PDB entry 1K4D | X-ray diffraction, 2.30 A resolution | chains A and B of the 3 polymer chains in the assembly

== Chain A ==
Name: antibody Fab fragment heavy chain
Source organism: Mus musculus
Notes: antibody fragment or engineered binder
Amino-acid sequence (219 residues; each row starts with the number of its first residue):
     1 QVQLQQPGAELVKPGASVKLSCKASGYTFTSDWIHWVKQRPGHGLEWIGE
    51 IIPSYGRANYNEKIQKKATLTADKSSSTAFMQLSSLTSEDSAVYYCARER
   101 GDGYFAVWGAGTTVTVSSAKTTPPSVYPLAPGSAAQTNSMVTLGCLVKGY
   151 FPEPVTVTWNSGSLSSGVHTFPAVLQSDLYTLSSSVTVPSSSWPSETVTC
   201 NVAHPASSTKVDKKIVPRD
Disulfide bonds: Cys22-Cys96, Cys145-Cys200

== Chain B ==
Name: antibody Fab fragment light chain
Source organism: Mus musculus
Notes: antibody fragment or engineered binder
Amino-acid sequence (212 residues; each row starts with the number of its first residue):
     1 DILLTQSPAILSVSPGERVSFSCRASQSIGTDIHWYQQRTNGSPRLLIKY
    51 ASESISGIPSRFSGSGSGTDFTLSINSVESEDIANYYCQQSNRWPFTFGS
   101 GTKLEIKRADAAPTVSIFPPSSEQLTSGGASVVCFLNNFYPKDINVKWKI
   151 DGSERQNGVLNSWTDQDSKDSTYSMSSTLTLTKDEYERHNSYTCEATHKT
   201 STSPIVKSFNRN
Disulfide bonds: Cys23-Cys88, Cys134-Cys194

== How chain A and chain B interact ==
Residue-residue contacts (67; chain A residue first):
  His35(A) with Phe96(B)
  Gln39(A) with Gln38(B), hydrogen bond; Tyr87(B), hydrogen bond
  His43(A) with Tyr87(B)
  Gly44(A) with Tyr87(B)
  Leu45(A) with Phe98(B)
  Trp47(A) with Trp94(B), hydrophobic; Pro95(B), hydrophobic
  Glu50(A) with Trp94(B), hydrogen bond
  Asn59(A) with Trp94(B)
  Tyr60(A) with Trp94(B)
  Tyr95(A) with Gln38(B), hydrogen bond; Gly42(B), hydrogen bond (side chain-backbone); Ser43(B); Pro44(B)
  Glu99(A) with Phe96(B)
  Asp102(A) with Tyr50(B), hydrogen bond (backbone-side chain)
  Gly103(A) with His34(B); Gln89(B), hydrogen bond (backbone-side chain); Ser91(B); Phe96(B)
  Tyr104(A) with His34(B); Tyr36(B); Leu46(B), hydrophobic; Lys49(B), hydrogen bond; Tyr50(B), hydrophobic
  Phe105(A) with Tyr36(B), hydrogen bond (backbone-side chain); Phe98(B), hydrophobic
  Trp108(A) with Tyr36(B); Pro44(B); Phe98(B), hydrophobic
  Gly109(A) with Ser43(B)
  Tyr127(A) with Ser121(B); Glu123(B); Gln124(B); Ser127(B)
  Pro128(A) with Ser121(B); Glu123(B)
  Leu129(A) with Phe118(B)
  Ala130(A) with Phe118(B)
  Thr142(A) with Ser116(B); Phe118(B)
  Leu146(A) with Ser131(B)
  Lys148(A) with Gln124(B)
  Ser165(A) with Lys169(B), hydrogen bond (backbone-side chain)
  Ser166(A) with Lys169(B)
  Gly167(A) with Lys169(B)
  His169(A) with Asn137(B); Asn138(B), hydrogen bond; Ser174(B), hydrogen bond
  Phe171(A) with Phe135(B), hydrophobic; Asn137(B); Ser162(B); Thr164(B); Ser174(B); Met175(B); Ser176(B)
  Pro172(A) with Ser162(B), hydrogen bond (backbone-side chain); Trp163(B)
  Val174(A) with Leu160(B), hydrophobic; Asn161(B)
  Gln176(A) with Leu160(B)
  Ser183(A) with Phe135(B)
  Ser184(A) with Phe135(B)
  Ser185(A) with Phe135(B); Asn137(B), hydrogen bond
  Arg218(A) with Pro120(B), hydrogen bond (side chain-backbone)
Interface residues without a listed pair, chain A (45 interface residues in all): Val37, Ala106, Ala110, Pro131, Gly132, Leu143, Gly144, Val168, Thr170
Interface residues without a listed pair, chain B (40 interface residues in all): Pro119, Val133, Asp167, Thr180

== In short ==
Chain A and chain B form an interface of 45 and 40 residues respectively, with 15 hydrogen bonds. Polar
contacts include Gln39(A)-Gln38(B), Gln39(A)-Tyr87(B) and Glu50(A)-Trp94(B).
Here chain A is antibody Fab fragment heavy chain and chain B is antibody Fab fragment light chain, both from
Mus musculus. Entry 1K4D (Potassium Channel KcsA-Fab complex in low concentration of K+) was determined by
X-ray diffraction.
